6QBV - chains A and B; structure by X-ray diffraction, 2.45 A resolution.

[Chain A (and B)]
Name: Integrase
Source organism: Human T-cell leukemia virus 2
Notes: chain B of this document is another copy of the same molecule, construct and numbering; everything in this record applies to it too
UniProt: Q82441 (Q82441_HTLV2); residues 53-216 here correspond to UniProt positions 738-901 (UniProt number = residue number + 685)
Sequence (164 residues; row label = number of the first residue in the row):
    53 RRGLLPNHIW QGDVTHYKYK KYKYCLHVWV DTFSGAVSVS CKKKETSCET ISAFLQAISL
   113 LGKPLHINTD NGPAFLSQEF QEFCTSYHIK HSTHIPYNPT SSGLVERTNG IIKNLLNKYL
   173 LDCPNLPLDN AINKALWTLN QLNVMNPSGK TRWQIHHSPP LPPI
Unresolved in the structure: 53, 147-156, 198-199, 212-216 (chain B: 53, 146-154, 198-199, 210-216)
Bound ions: Mg2+ near Asp122 (its only coordinating residue here)

[Chain A / chain B interface]
Pairs across the interface (33):
  Ser104(A) with Asp181(B), hydrogen bond; Asn182(B)
  Leu107(A) with Asn182(B); Asn185(B)
  Gln108(A) with Asn185(B)
  Ile110(A) with Trp189(B); Gln193(B), hydrogen bond (backbone-side chain)
  Ser111(A) with Leu112(B); Asn185(B); Gln193(B), hydrogen bond (backbone-side chain)
  Leu112(A) with Ser111(B); Leu112(B), hydrophobic; Trp205(B)
  Gly114(A) with Gln193(B)
  Tyr139(A) with Lys186(B), hydrogen bond; Trp189(B), hydrophobic
  Asn182(A) with Ile103(B); Ser104(B); Leu107(B)
  Asn185(A) with Leu107(B); Gln108(B); Ser111(B)
  Lys186(A) with Tyr139(B)
  Trp189(A) with Ile110(B); Lys115(B); Tyr139(B), hydrophobic
  Gln193(A) with Ile110(B), hydrogen bond (side chain-backbone); Ser111(B), hydrogen bond (side chain-backbone); Gly114(B)
  Trp205(A) with Leu112(B); His209(B), hydrogen bond
  His209(A) with Trp205(B); His209(B)
Also at the interface, not in a pair above, chain A (19 interface residues in all): Lys94, Ile103, Lys115, Leu188
Also at the interface, not in a pair above, chain B (19 interface residues in all): Leu188

[Overview]
Chain A and chain B each contribute 19 residues to their interface, with 7 hydrogen bonds. Among the polar
pairs are Ser104(A)-Asp181(B), Ile110(A)-Gln193(B) and Ser111(A)-Gln193(B).
Both chains are Integrase (Human T-cell leukemia virus 2). Entry 6QBV (Structure of the HTLV-2 integrase
catalytic core domain in complex with magnesium (dimeric form)) was determined by X-ray diffraction together
with 7PEL, 6TJU, 6TOQ, 6QBT and 6QBW from the same study.
